4CFH - chains B and E of the 4 polymer chains in the assembly; structure by X-ray diffraction, 3.24 A resolution.

[Chain B]
Protein: 5'-amp-activated protein kinase subunit beta-2
From: Homo sapiens
Reference sequence: O43741 (AAKB2_HUMAN); residue numbers follow UniProt; this construct covers 187-272
Chain sequence (87 residues; row label = number of the first residue in the row):
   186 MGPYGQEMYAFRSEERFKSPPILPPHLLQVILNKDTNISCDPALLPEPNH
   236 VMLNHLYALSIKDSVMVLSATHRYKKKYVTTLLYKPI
Disordered / not traced: 186-202, 272
Sequence notes: expression tag (186)
UniProt features mapped onto this chain:
  - mutagenesis: His235 (H235A: Results in an AMPK enzyme that is activable by phosphorylation but has significantly increased rate of dephosphorylation in phosphatase assays)

[Chain E]
Protein: 5'-amp-activated protein kinase subunit gamma-1
From: Rattus norvegicus
Reference sequence: P80385 (AAKG1_RAT); residues 1-330 here = UniProt positions 1-330
Chain sequence (330 residues; each row starts with the number of its first residue):
     1 MESVAAESAPAPENEHSQETPESNSSVYTTFMKSHRCYDLIPTSSKLVVF
    51 DTSLQVKKAFFALVTNGVRAAPLWDSKKQSFVGMLTITDFINILHRYYKS
   101 ALVQIYELEEHKIETWREVYLQDSFKPLVCISPNASLFDAVSSLIRNKIH
   151 RLPVIDPESGNTLYILTHKRILKFLKLFITEFPKPEFMSKSLEELQIGTY
   201 ANIAMVRTTTPVYVALGIFVQHRVSALPVVDEKGRVVDIYSKFDVINLAA
   251 EKTYNNLDVSVTKALQHRSHYFEGVLKCYLHETLEAIINRLVEAEVHRLV
   301 VVDEHDVVKGIVSLSDILQALVLTGGEKKP
Disordered / not traced: 1-23, 325-330
Small-molecule neighbours:
  - adenosine monophosphate (AMP), molecule 1: Arg69, Lys169, Ser225, Ile239, Ser241, Phe243, Asp244, Arg268, Gly274, Val275, Leu276, Val296, His297, Arg298, Val300
  - adenosine monophosphate (AMP), molecule 2: His150, Gly198, Thr199, Asn202, Ile203, Ala204, Arg223, Val224, Ser225, Ala226, Leu227, Pro228, His297, Ile311, Ser313, Ser315, Asp316
UniProt features mapped onto this chain:
  - motif: Leu137 to Glu158 (AMPK pseudosubstrate)
  - binding site (ADP): Arg69, Met84 to Asp89, Val129, His150, Arg151, Lys169, Ser241 to Asp244, Arg268, Leu276, His297, Arg298
  - binding site (AMP): Arg69, Met84 to Asp89, Val129, His150, Arg151, Lys169, Thr199, Ala204, Ser225, Ala226, Ser241 to Asp244, Arg268, Leu276, His297, Arg298, Ser313 to Asp316
  - binding site (ATP): Arg69, Met84 to Asp89, Val129, His150, Arg151, Lys169, Ser241 to Asp244, Arg268, Leu276, His297, Arg298
  - modified residue: Ser260 (Phosphoserine), Thr262 (Phosphothreonine), Ser269 (Phosphoserine)
What the authors report for this chain:
  - conformationally variable residues (side-chain flip): Arg69

[How chain B and chain E interact]
Contacting residue pairs - 48 pairs, chain B then chain E:
  Pro227(B) - Lys46(E)
  Pro227(B) - Gly67(E)
  Ala228(B) - Ser45(E)
  Ala228(B) - Lys46(E)  hydrogen bond (backbone-backbone)
  Leu229(B) - Pro42(E)  hydrophobic
  Leu229(B) - Ser44(E)
  Leu230(B) - Ser44(E)  hydrogen bond (backbone-backbone)
  Leu230(B) - Ser45(E)
  Leu230(B) - Lys46(E)
  Pro231(B) - Ser44(E)  hydrogen bond (backbone-side chain)
  Pro233(B) - Ser44(E)
  Val250(B) - Leu54(E)  hydrophobic
  Tyr259(B) - Tyr38(E)  hydrophobic
  Tyr259(B) - Pro133(E)
  Tyr259(B) - Asp156(E)
  Tyr259(B) - Leu163(E)  hydrophobic
  Lys260(B) - Tyr38(E)
  Lys260(B) - Asn134(E)  hydrogen bond
  Lys261(B) - Tyr38(E)  hydrogen bond (backbone-side chain)
  Lys262(B) - Tyr38(E)  hydrogen bond (side chain-backbone)
  Lys262(B) - Asp39(E)
  Lys262(B) - Ile41(E)  hydrogen bond (side chain-backbone)
  Lys262(B) - Pro42(E)
  Lys262(B) - Thr43(E)
  Tyr263(B) - Thr43(E)  hydrogen bond (backbone-backbone)
  Tyr263(B) - Ser44(E)
  Tyr263(B) - Ser45(E)  hydrogen bond (backbone-backbone)
  Val264(B) - Ser45(E)
  Val264(B) - Leu163(E)
  Thr265(B) - Ser45(E)  hydrogen bond (backbone-backbone)
  Thr265(B) - Lys46(E)
  Thr265(B) - Leu47(E)  hydrogen bond (backbone-backbone)
  Thr266(B) - Leu47(E)
  Thr266(B) - Val49(E)
  Leu267(B) - Leu47(E)  hydrogen bond (backbone-backbone)
  Leu267(B) - Val48(E)
  Leu267(B) - Val49(E)  hydrogen bond (backbone-backbone)
  Leu267(B) - Asn66(E)
  Leu268(B) - Val49(E)
  Tyr269(B) - Val49(E)  hydrogen bond (backbone-backbone)
  Tyr269(B) - Phe50(E)  hydrophobic
  Tyr269(B) - Asp51(E)  hydrogen bond (backbone-backbone)
  Tyr269(B) - Ala62(E)
  Tyr269(B) - Asn66(E)  hydrogen bond
  Lys270(B) - Asp51(E)
  Pro271(B) - Asp51(E)
  Pro271(B) - Ser53(E)
  Pro271(B) - Leu54(E)
Also at the interface, not in a pair above, chain B (22 interface residues in all): Leu217, Glu232
Also at the interface, not in a pair above, chain E (26 interface residues in all): Arg36, Lys58, Thr65, Thr162

[In short]
22 residues of chain B and 26 residues of chain E are in contact; the contacts include 16 hydrogen bonds.
Among the polar pairs are Pro231(B)-Ser44(E), Lys260(B)-Asn134(E) and Lys261(B)-Tyr38(E). Chain E binds
adenosine monophosphate. The paper reports conformational variability at Arg69(E).
Chain B is 5'-amp-activated protein kinase subunit beta-2 (Homo sapiens) and chain E is 5'-amp-activated
protein kinase subunit gamma-1 (Rattus norvegicus); the structure, Structure of an active form of mammalian
AMPK, was determined by X-ray diffraction, deposited together with 2Y8L and 2Y8Q.
